Entry 7YUB (electron microscopy, 3.22 A resolution); this record covers chains H and N of the 4 polymer chains in the assembly.

# Chain H
Protein: NbFab-H-chain
Organism: synthetic construct
Sequence (246 residues; row label = number of the first residue in the row):
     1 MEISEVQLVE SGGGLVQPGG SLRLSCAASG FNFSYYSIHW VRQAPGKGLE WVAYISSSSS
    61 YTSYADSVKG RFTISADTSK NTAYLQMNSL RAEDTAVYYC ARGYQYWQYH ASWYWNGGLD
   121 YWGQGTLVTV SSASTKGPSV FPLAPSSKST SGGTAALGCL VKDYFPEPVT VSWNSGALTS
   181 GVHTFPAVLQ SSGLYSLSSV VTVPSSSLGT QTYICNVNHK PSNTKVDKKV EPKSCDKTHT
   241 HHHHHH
Not modelled in the structure: 1-3, 233-246
Disulfides: Cys26-Cys100, Cys159-Cys215

# Chain N
Protein: Tc-Nb8
Organism: Lama glama
Sequence (128 residues; row label = number of the first residue in the row):
     1 QRQLVESGGG LVQPGGSLRL SCAAPGSRRF DYYTLGWFRQ APGKEREGVS CISTVGGITN
    61 YADSVKGRFI ISRDNAKSTV YLQMNSLEPE DTAVYYCAAG REMCAPMMLG DYYDMDYWGK
   121 GTPVTVSS
Not modelled in the structure: 1-2
Disulfides: Cys22-Cys97

# How chain H and chain N interact
Contacting residue pairs (20; chain H residue first):
  Asn32(H) - Tyr113(N)
  Tyr35(H) - Arg46(N)
  Tyr35(H) - Tyr112(N)  hydrophobic
  Tyr36(H) - Gln40(N)
  Tyr104(H) - Gln40(N)  hydrogen bond (side chain-backbone)
  Tyr104(H) - Ala41(N)
  Tyr104(H) - Val94(N)
  Tyr104(H) - Tyr96(N)
  Tyr109(H) - Lys120(N)
  His110(H) - Lys120(N)
  His110(H) - Pro123(N)
  Tyr114(H) - Gly9(N)  hydrogen bond (side chain-backbone)
  Tyr114(H) - Gly10(N)
  Tyr114(H) - Pro123(N)  hydrogen bond (side chain-backbone)
  Tyr114(H) - Thr125(N)  hydrogen bond (backbone-side chain)
  Trp115(H) - Thr92(N)
  Trp115(H) - Val94(N)  hydrophobic
  Trp115(H) - Pro123(N)  hydrophobic
  Trp115(H) - Thr125(N)
  Asp120(H) - Pro42(N)
Interface residues without a listed pair, chain H (11 interface residues in all): Tyr61, Tyr106
Interface residues without a listed pair, chain N (20 interface residues in all): Leu11, Lys44, Ala93, Trp118, Gly121, Val124

# Overview
11 residues of chain H and 20 residues of chain N are in contact, with 4 hydrogen bonds. Polar pairs include
Tyr104(H)-Gln40(N), Tyr114(H)-Gly9(N) and Tyr114(H)-Pro123(N).
Here chain H is NbFab-H-chain (synthetic construct) and chain N is Tc-Nb8 (Lama glama). Entry 7YUB (S1P-bound
human SPNS2) was determined by electron microscopy together with 8KAE, 7YUD and 7YUF from the same study.
